Entry 4UFK (X-ray diffraction, 2.40 A resolution); this record covers chain A.

Chain A:
Protein: Galactocerebrosidase
Source organism: Mus musculus
Notes: EC 3.2.1.46
UniProtKB: P54818 (GALC_MOUSE); residues 27-668 here correspond to UniProt positions 43-684 (UniProt number = residue number + 16)
Chain sequence (654 residues; numbered 15 to 668; the number before each row is that of its first residue):
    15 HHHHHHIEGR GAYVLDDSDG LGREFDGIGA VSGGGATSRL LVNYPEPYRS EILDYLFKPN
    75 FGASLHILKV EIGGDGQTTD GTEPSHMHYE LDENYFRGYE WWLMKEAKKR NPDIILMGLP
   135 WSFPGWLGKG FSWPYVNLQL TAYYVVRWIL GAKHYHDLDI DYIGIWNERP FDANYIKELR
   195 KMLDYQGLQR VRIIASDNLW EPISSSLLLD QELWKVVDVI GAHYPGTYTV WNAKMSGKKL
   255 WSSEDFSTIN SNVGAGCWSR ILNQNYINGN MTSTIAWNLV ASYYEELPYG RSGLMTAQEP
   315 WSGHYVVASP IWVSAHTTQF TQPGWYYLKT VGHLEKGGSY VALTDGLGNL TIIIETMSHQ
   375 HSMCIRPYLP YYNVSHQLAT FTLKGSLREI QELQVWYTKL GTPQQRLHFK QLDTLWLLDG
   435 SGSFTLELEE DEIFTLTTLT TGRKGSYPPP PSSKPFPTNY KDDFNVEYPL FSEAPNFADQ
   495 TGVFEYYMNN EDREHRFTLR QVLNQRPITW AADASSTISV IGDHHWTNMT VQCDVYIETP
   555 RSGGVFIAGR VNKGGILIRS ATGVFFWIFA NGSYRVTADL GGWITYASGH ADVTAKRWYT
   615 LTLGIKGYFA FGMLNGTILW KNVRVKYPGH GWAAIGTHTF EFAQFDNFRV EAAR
Disordered / not traced: 15-24, 416-419
Differences from the reference sequence: expression tag (15-26)
Swiss-Prot annotation at these positions:
  - active site: Glu182 (Proton donor/acceptor), Glu258 (Nucleophile)
  - binding site (substrate): Thr93, Trp135, Asn181, Arg380
  - glycosylation (N-linked (GlcNAc...) asparagine): Asn284, Asn363, Asn387, Asn542, Asn585, Asn629
Cystine bridges: Cys271-Cys378
Glycans and other covalent adducts: N-acetylglucosamine (NAG) linked to Asn284, Asn363, Asn387
Ion coordination: Ca2+: Asp477, Asn479, Phe511, Asp660
Ligand contacts:
  - dideoxy-imino-lyxitol (LDU): Gly48, Thr92, Thr93, Trp135, Asn181, Glu182, Tyr238, Glu258, Ser261, Trp291, Tyr303, Ile379, Arg380, Trp524
  - N-acetylglucosamine (NAG; 2-acetamido-2-deoxy-beta-D-glucopyranose): Asn542, Lys620, Gly621, Tyr641, Ala667, Arg668
From the paper describing this entry:
  - binding site for dideoxy-imino-lyxitol: Gly48, Thr93, Trp135, Glu258, Ser261, Arg380
  - mutagenesis - E258Q: abolished stability in response to dideoxy-imino-lyxitol
  - catalytic residues: Glu182, Glu258 (citing earlier work)
  - specificity-determining residues: Trp291 (citing earlier work)

Overview:
Chain A binds dideoxy-imino-lyxitol and N-acetylglucosamine. Covalently linked N-acetylglucosamine: at Asn284,
Asn363 and Asn387. Asp477, Asn479, Phe511 and Asp660 form the Ca2+ site. Curated annotation (UniProt) lists
active-site residues Glu182 and Glu258 and 4 substrate-binding residues. The paper reports catalytic residues
Glu182 and Glu258; E258Q abolishes stability in response to dideoxy-imino-lyxitol.
Chain A is Galactocerebrosidase (Mus musculus); the structure, Mouse Galactocerebrosidase complexed with
dideoxy-imino-lyxitol DIL, was determined by X-ray diffraction, deposited together with 4UFM, 4UFH, 4UFI, 4UFJ
and 4UFL.
